Entry 6SMH (electron microscopy, 4.30 A resolution (low resolution: residue-level contacts below are approximate; hydrogen-bond / salt-bridge calls are withheld)); this record covers chains D and P of the 16 polymer chains in the assembly.

Chain D:
Molecule: Ribulose bisphosphate carboxylase large chain
Source organism: Synechococcus elongatus (strain PCC 7942 / FACHB-805)
Notes: EC 4.1.1.39
Reference sequence: Q31NB3 (RBL_SYNE7); numbering as in UniProt (aligned over 19-465)
Amino-acid sequence (447 residues; numbered 19 to 465; the number before each row is that of its first residue):
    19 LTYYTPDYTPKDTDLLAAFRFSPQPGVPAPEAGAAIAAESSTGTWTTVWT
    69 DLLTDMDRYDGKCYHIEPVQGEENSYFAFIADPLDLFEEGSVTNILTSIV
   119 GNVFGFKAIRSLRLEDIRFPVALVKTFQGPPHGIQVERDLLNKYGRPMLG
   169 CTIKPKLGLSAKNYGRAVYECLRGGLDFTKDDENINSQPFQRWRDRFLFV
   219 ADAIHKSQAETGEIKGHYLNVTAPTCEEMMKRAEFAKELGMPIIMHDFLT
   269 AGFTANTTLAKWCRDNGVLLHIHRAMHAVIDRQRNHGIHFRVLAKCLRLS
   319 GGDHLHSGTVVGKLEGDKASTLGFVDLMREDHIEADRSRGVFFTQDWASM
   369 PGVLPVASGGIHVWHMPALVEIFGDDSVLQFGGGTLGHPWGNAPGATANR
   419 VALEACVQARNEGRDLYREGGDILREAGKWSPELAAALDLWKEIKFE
Sequence notes: conflict P48 (Asp in Q31NB3), D78 (Lys in Q31NB3), D100 (Tyr in Q31NB3)

Chain P:
Molecule: Rubisco accumulation factor 1 (RAF1) peptide
Source organism: Synechococcus elongatus (strain PCC 7942 / FACHB-805)
Reference sequence: Q31Q05 (Q31Q05_SYNE7); residue numbers follow UniProt; this construct covers 13-200
Amino-acid sequence (188 residues; row label = number of the first residue in the row):
    13 ERQELLGQLRRKEGRWLAWARACQTLLKNGLNPQTLFEATGFEPIQQNQI
    63 TVAMQVYDSILRQDPPAHVRETYQEWGSDLLYELRELDQEQRSLCAQLAL
   113 ERKLDADQIREVAKATKDFCRLPKQPENFDRHPGDAVAHQCWRLAQERTD
   163 LTERSRLIARGLQFAQSAGARALIEALLLDLSGVPSRK
Not modelled in the structure: 195-200
UniProt features mapped onto this chain:
  - mutagenesis: N60 to Q67 (Increases RbcL(8)-Raf1 complex formation), S71 (S71A: Increases RbcL(8)-Raf1 complex formation), Y94 to E95 (Increases RbcL(8)-Raf1 complex formation), R97 to E98 (Increases RbcL(8)-Raf1 complex formation), R104 (R104Q: Increases RbcL(8)-Raf1 complex formation, decreases RuBisCO holoenzyme formation), K126 to K129 (Increases RbcL(8)-Raf1 complex formation), K126 (K126A: Increases RbcL(8)-Raf1 complex formation), K129 (K129A: Increases RbcL(8)-Raf1 complex formation, decreases RuBisCO holoenzyme formation), R155 (R155A: Increases RbcL(8)-Raf1 complex formation), E159 (E159A: Wild type)

How chain D and chain P interact:
Contacting residue pairs (5; chain D residue first):
  W67(D) - F54(P)
  W67(D) - Q58(P)
  L70(D) - E87(P)
  L71(D) - W31(P)
  L71(D) - S90(P)
Interface residues without a listed pair, chain D (6 interface residues in all): D69, T72, D75
Interface residues without a listed pair, chain P (8 interface residues in all): Q61, W88, D117

In short:
6 residues of chain D face 8 of chain P across their interface. UniProt lists 20 mutagenesis sites on chain P.
Here chain D is Ribulose bisphosphate carboxylase large chain and chain P is Rubisco accumulation factor 1
(RAF1) peptide, both from Synechococcus elongatus (strain PCC 7942 / FACHB-805). Entry 6SMH (Cryo-electron
microscopy structure of a RbcL-Raf1 supercomplex from Synechococcus elongatus PCC 7942) was determined by
electron microscopy.
